4GYV - chains A and F of the 3 polymer chains in the assembly; structure by X-ray diffraction, 2.90 A resolution.

== Chain A (and F) ==
Name: FERM, RhoGEF and pleckstrin domain-containing protein 2
Source organism: Mus musculus
Notes: chain F of this document is another copy of the same molecule, construct and numbering; everything in this record applies to it too
UniProtKB: Q91VS8 (FARP2_MOUSE); numbering as in UniProt (aligned over 536-749)
Sequence (218 residues; row label = number of the first residue in the row):
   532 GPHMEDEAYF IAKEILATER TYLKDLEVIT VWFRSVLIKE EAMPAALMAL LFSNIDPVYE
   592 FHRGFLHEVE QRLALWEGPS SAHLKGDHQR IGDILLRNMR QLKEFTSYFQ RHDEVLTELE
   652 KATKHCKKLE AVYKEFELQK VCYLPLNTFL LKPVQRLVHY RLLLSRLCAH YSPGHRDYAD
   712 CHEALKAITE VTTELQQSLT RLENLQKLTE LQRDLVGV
Not modelled in the structure: 748-749
Modified positions: Mse535, Mse574, Mse579, Mse630 (selenomethionine; parent Met)
Differences from the reference sequence: expression tag (532-535)
UniProt features mapped onto this chain:
  - mutagenesis: Leu730 (L730R: Increases guanyl-nucleotide exchange factor activity with RAC1; when associated with Q-733), Leu733 (L733Q: Increases guanyl-nucleotide exchange factor activity with RAC1; when associated with R-730)
From the paper describing this entry:
  - specificity-determining residues: Leu682 (proposed by the authors, not directly observed)

== Chain A / chain F interface ==
Pairs across the interface - 25 pairs, chain A then chain F:
  Lys555(A) - Val747(F)
  Glu558(A) - Leu746(F)
  Glu558(A) - Val747(F)  hydrogen bond (side chain-backbone)
  Val562(A) - Leu739(F)
  Val562(A) - Leu742(F)  hydrophobic
  Val562(A) - Gln743(F)
  Val562(A) - Leu746(F)  hydrophobic
  Trp563(A) - Leu746(F)  hydrophobic
  Arg565(A) - Asn735(F)  hydrogen bond
  Arg565(A) - Lys738(F)
  Arg565(A) - Leu742(F)
  Ser566(A) - Leu739(F)
  Ser566(A) - Gln743(F)
  Ile569(A) - Leu736(F)  hydrophobic
  Ala576(A) - Gln728(F)
  Ala576(A) - Thr731(F)
  Phe583(A) - Asn735(F)
  Asp587(A) - Lys738(F)
  Tyr590(A) - Asp745(F)
  Tyr590(A) - Val747(F)
  Glu591(A) - Lys738(F)  salt bridge
  Arg594(A) - Asp745(F)  salt bridge
  Arg594(A) - Leu746(F)
  Arg594(A) - Val747(F)
  Leu597(A) - Val747(F)  hydrophobic
Interface residues without a listed pair, chain A (18 interface residues in all): Leu554, Thr561, Mse579, Ala580
Interface residues without a listed pair, chain F (12 interface residues in all): Arg732

== Summary ==
The interface between chain A and chain F involves 18 residues on one side and 12 on the other; the contacts
include 2 hydrogen bonds and 2 salt bridges. Among the polar pairs are Glu591(A)-Lys738(F),
Arg594(A)-Asp745(F) and Glu558(A)-Val747(F). Curated annotation (UniProt) lists 2 mutagenesis sites on chain
A. The paper reports the specificity determinant Leu682(A).
Chain A and chain F are both FERM, RhoGEF and pleckstrin domain-containing protein 2 (Mus musculus); the
structure, Crystal structure of the DH domain of FARP2, was determined by X-ray diffraction (same publication
as 4GZU and 4H6Y).
